Entry 2QEX (X-ray diffraction, 2.90 A resolution); this record covers chains 0 and Q of the 31 polymer chains in the assembly.

# Chain 0
Molecule: 23S ribosomal RNA
Organism: Haloarcula marismortui
Sequence (2772 nucleotides; numbered 1 to 2923; 151 numbers in that range are skipped by the numbering (no residue carries them; nothing is unmodelled there); the number before each row is that of its first residue):
     1 GUUGGCUACUAUGCCAGCUGGUGGAUUGCUCGGCUCAGGCGCUGAUGAAG
    51 GACGUGCCAAGCUGCGAUAAGCCAUGGGGAGCCGCACGGAGGCGAAGAAC
   101 CAUGGAUUUCCGAAUGAGAAUCUCU
   128 AACAAUUGCUUCGCGCAAUGAGGAACCCCGAGAACUGAAACAUCUCAGUA
   178 UCGGGAGGAACAGAAAACGCAAUGUGAUGUCGUUAGUAACCGCGAGUGAA
   228 CGCGAUACAGCCCAAACCGAAGCCCUCACGGGCAAUGUGGUGUCAGGGCU
   278 ACCUCUCAUCAGCCGACCGUCUCGACGAAGUCUCUUGGAACAGAGCGUGA
   328 UACAGGGUGACAACCCCGUACUCGAGACCAGUACGACGUGCGGUAGUGCC
   378 AGAGUAGCGGGGGUUGGAUAUCCCUCGCGAAUAACGCAGGCAUCGACUGC
   428 GAAGGCUAAACACAACCUGAGACCGAUAGUGAACAAGUAGUGUGAACGAA
   478 CGCUGCAAAGUACCCUCAGAAGGGAGGCGAAAUAGAGCAUGAAAUCAGUU
   528 GGCGAUCGAGCGACAGGGCAUACAAGGUCCCUCGACGAAUGACCGACGCG
   578 CGAGCGUCCAGUAAGACUCACGGGAAGCCGAUGUUCUGUCGUACGUUUUG
   628 AAAAACGAGCCAGGGAGUGUGUCUGCAUGGCAAGUCUAACCGGAGUAUCC
   678 GGGGAGGCACAGGGAAACCGACAUGGCCGCAGGGCUU
   716 GCCCGAGGGCCGCCGUCUUCAAGGGCGGGGAGCCAUGUGGACACGACCCG
   766 AAUCCGGACGAUCUACGCAUGGACAAGAUGAAGCGUGCCGAAAGGCACGU
   816 GGAAGUCUGUUAGAGUUGGUGUCCUACAAUACCCUCUCGUGAUCUAUGUG
   866 UAGGGGUGAAAGGCCCAUCGAGUCCGGCAACAGCUGGUUCCAAUCGAAAC
   916 AUGUCGAAGCAUGACCUCCGCCGAGGUAGUCUGUGAGGUAGAGCGACCGA
   966 UUGGU
   999 CCUGUCAAACUCCAAACUUACAGACGCCGUUUGACGCGGGGAUUCCGGUG
  1049 CGCGGGGUAAGCCUGUGUACCAGGAGGGGAACAACCCAGAGAUAGGUUAA
  1099 GGUCCCCAAGUGUGGAUUAAGUGUAAUCCUCUGAAGGUGGUCUCGAGCCC
  1149 UAGACAGCCGGGAGGUGAGCUUAGAAGCAGCUACCCUCUAAGAAAAGCGU
  1199 AACAGCUUACCGGCCGAGGUUUGAGGCGCCCAAAAUGAUCGGGACUCAAA
  1249 UCCACCACCGAGACCUGUCCGUACCACUCAUACUGGUAAUCGAGUAGAUU
  1299 GGCGCUCUAAUUGGAUGGAAGUAGGGGUGAAAACUCCUAUGGACCGAUUA
  1349 GUGACGAAAAUCCUGGCCAUAGUAGCAGCGAUAGUCGGGUGAGAACCCCG
  1399 ACGGCCUAAUGGAUAAGGGUUCCUCAGCACUGCUGAUCAGCUGAGGGUUA
  1449 GCCGGUCCUAAGUCAUACCGCAACUCGACUAUGACGAAAUGGGAAACGGG
  1499 UUAAUAUUCCCGUGCCACUAUGCAGUGAAAGUUGACGCCCUGGGGUCGAU
  1549 CACGCUGGGCA
  1561 UCGCCCAGUCGAACCGUCCAACUCCGUGGAAGCCGUAAUGGCAGGAAGCG
  1611 GACGAACGGCGGCAUAGGGAAACGUGAUUCAACCUGGGGCCCAUGAAAAG
  1661 ACGAGCAUAGUGUCCGUACCGAGAACCGACACAGGUGUCCAUGGCGGCGA
  1711 AAGCCAAGGCCUGUCGGGAGCAACCAACGUUAGGGAAUUCGGCAAGUUAG
  1761 UCCCGUACCUUCGGAAGAAGGGAUGCCUGCUCCGGAACGGAGCAGGUCGC
  1811 AGUGACUCGGAAGCUCGGACUGUCUAGUAACAACAUAGGUGACCGCAAAU
  1861 CCGCAAGGACUCGUACGGUCACUGAAUCCUGCCCAGUGCAGGUAUCUGAA
  1911 CACCUCGUACAAGAGGACGAAGGACCUGUCAACGGCGGGGG
  1964 UCUUAAGGUAGCGUAGUACCUUGCCGCAUCAGUAGCGGCUUGCAUGAAUG
  2014 GAUUAACCAGAGCUUCACUGUCCCAACGUUGGGCCCGGUGAACUGUACAU
  2064 UCCAGUGCGGAGUCUGGAGACACCCAGGGGGAAGCGAAGACCCUAUGGAG
  2114 CUUUACUGCAGGCUGUCGCUGAG
  2237 GACUCUCACUCCGGGAGGAGGACACCGAUAGCCGGGCAGUUUGACUGGGG
  2287 CGGUACGCGCUCGAAAAGAUAUCGAGCGCGCCCUAUGGCUAUCUCAGCCG
  2337 GG
  2344 GACCCGGCGAAGAGUGCAAGAGCAAAAGAUAGCUUGACAGUGUUCUUCCC
  2394 AACGAGGAACGCUGACGCGAAAGCGUGGUCUAGCGAACCAAUUAGCCUGC
  2444 UUGAUGCGGGCAAUUGAUGACAGAAAAGCUACCCUAGGGAUAACAGAGUC
  2494 GUCACUCGCAAGAGCACAUAUCGACCGAGUGGCUUGCUACCUCGAUGUCG
  2544 GUUCCCUCCAUCCUGCCCGUGCAGAAGCGGGCAAGGGUGAGGUUGUUCGC
  2594 CUAUUAAAGGAGGUCGUGAGCUGGGUUUAGACCGUCGUGAGACAGGUCGG
  2644 CUGCUAUCUACUGGGUGUGUA
  2667 GGUGUCUGACAAGAACGACCGUAUAGUACGAGAGGAACUACGGUUGGUGG
  2717 CCACUGGUGUACCGGUUGUUCGAGAGAGCACGUGCCGGGUAGCCACGCCA
  2767 CACGGGGUAAGAGCUGAACGCAUCUAAGCUCGAAACCCACUUGGAAAAGA
  2817 GACACCGCCGAGGUCCCGCGUACAAGACGCGGUCGAUAGACUCGGGGUGU
  2867 GCGCGUCGAGGUAACGAGACGUUAAGCCCACGAGCACUAACAGACCAAAG
  2917 CCAUCAU
Disordered / not traced: 1-9, 2915-2923
Modified / non-standard residues: 1MA (6-hydro-1-methyladenosine-5'-monophosphate) at position 628, OMU (o2'-methyluridine 5'-monophosphate) at position 2587, OMG (o2'-methylguanosine-5'-monophosphate) at position 2588, UR3 (3-methyluridine-5'-monophoshate) at position 2619, PSU (pseudouridine-5'-monophosphate) at position 2621
Metal / ion sites: Mg2+ site 1 near G28 (its only coordinating residue here); Na+ site 1: C40, G41, C443; Na+ site 2: G56, G61; Na+ site 3: G66, U107, U108; Mg2+ site 2 near U115 (its only coordinating residue here); Na+ site 4: C130, U146, G147; Na+ site 5 near C141 (its only coordinating residue here); Mg2+ site 3: C162, U2276; K+ site 1: C162, U163, U172; Mg2+ site 4: A165, A167, C168; Na+ site 6: A165, A166, A167; Mg2+ site 5: A166, G219; 64 more Na+ sites not listed; 88 more Mg2+ sites not listed; 1 more K+ sites not listed
Residues lining bound ligands: negamycin: U22, G24, U510, A511, C515, A516, U517, G518, U1338, G1339

# Chain Q
Protein: 50S ribosomal protein L21e
Organism: Haloarcula marismortui
UniProt: P12734 (RL21_HALMA); residues 0-95 here correspond to UniProt positions 1-96 (UniProt number = residue number + 1)
Chain sequence (96 residues; row label = number of the first residue in the row; numbering starts at 0):
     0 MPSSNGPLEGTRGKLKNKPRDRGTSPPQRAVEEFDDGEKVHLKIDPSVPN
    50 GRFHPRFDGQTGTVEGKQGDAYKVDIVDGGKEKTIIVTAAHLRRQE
Disordered / not traced: 0
Metal / ion sites: Na+: Asp20, Gly22

# Interface between chain 0 and chain Q
Pairs across the interface (108):
  G948(0) - Gln94(Q)  base contact
  G948(0) - Glu95(Q)  sugar contact
  U949(0) - His40(Q)  hydrogen bond to the base
  U949(0) - Gln94(Q)  hydrogen bond to the base
  U949(0) - Glu95(Q)  hydrogen bond to the sugar
  G950(0) - His40(Q)  hydrogen bond to the sugar
  G950(0) - Gly58(Q)  hydrogen bond to the base
  A951(0) - Lys42(Q)  phosphate contact
  A951(0) - Gly58(Q)  sugar contact
  G952(0) - Lys42(Q)  phosphate contact
  G953(0) - Gly12(Q)  phosphate contact
  G953(0) - Lys13(Q)  hydrogen bond to the phosphate
  G953(0) - Lys17(Q)  base contact
  A1007(0) - Arg11(Q)  phosphate contact
  C1008(0) - Arg11(Q)  salt bridge to the phosphate
  U1009(0) - Lys15(Q)  salt bridge to the phosphate
  C1010(0) - Pro18(Q)  phosphate contact
  A1018(0) - Gly58(Q)  sugar contact
  A1018(0) - Gln59(Q)  hydrogen bond to the sugar
  A1018(0) - Thr60(Q)  hydrogen bond to the base
  C1019(0) - Lys38(Q)  hydrogen bond to the phosphate
  C1019(0) - Thr60(Q)  sugar contact
  C1019(0) - Gln94(Q)  hydrogen bond to the base
  A1020(0) - Lys38(Q)  salt bridge to the phosphate
  G2295(0) - Ser3(Q)  phosphate contact
  G2295(0) - Asn4(Q)  hydrogen bond to the phosphate
  G2295(0) - Gly5(Q)  hydrogen bond to the phosphate
  C2296(0) - Ser2(Q)  hydrogen bond to the base
  C2296(0) - Ser3(Q)  hydrogen bond to the phosphate
  C2296(0) - Asn4(Q)  phosphate contact
  C2296(0) - Gly5(Q)  hydrogen bond to the phosphate
  C2296(0) - Pro6(Q)  phosphate contact
  C2296(0) - Leu7(Q)  hydrogen bond to the phosphate
  C2296(0) - Glu8(Q)  hydrogen bond to the phosphate
  U2297(0) - Ser2(Q)  hydrogen bond to the base
  U2297(0) - Leu7(Q)  phosphate contact
  U2297(0) - Glu8(Q)  phosphate contact
  U2297(0) - Gly9(Q)  hydrogen bond to the phosphate
  U2297(0) - Thr10(Q)  phosphate contact
  U2297(0) - Arg11(Q)  hydrogen bond to the phosphate
  C2298(0) - Ser2(Q)  hydrogen bond to the base
  C2298(0) - Arg11(Q)  salt bridge to the phosphate
  G2299(0) - Pro1(Q)  base contact
  A2300(0) - Pro1(Q)  base contact
  G2304(0) - Lys13(Q)  salt bridge to the phosphate
  G2304(0) - Arg55(Q)  phosphate contact
  A2305(0) - Arg55(Q)  salt bridge to the phosphate
  U2306(0) - Pro1(Q)  phosphate contact
  A2307(0) - Pro1(Q)  phosphate contact
  A2353(0) - Arg21(Q)  hydrogen bond to the base
  A2354(0) - Arg21(Q)  salt bridge to the phosphate
  G2363(0) - Leu7(Q)  base contact
  G2363(0) - Arg11(Q)  hydrogen bond to the phosphate
  A2364(0) - Arg11(Q)  salt bridge to the phosphate
  A2364(0) - Leu14(Q)  hydrogen bond to the sugar
  A2364(0) - Lys15(Q)  salt bridge to the phosphate
  G2365(0) - Lys15(Q)  phosphate contact
  G2365(0) - Asn16(Q)  hydrogen bond to the phosphate
  G2365(0) - Pro45(Q)  sugar contact
  G2365(0) - Ser46(Q)  phosphate contact
  C2366(0) - Asn16(Q)  phosphate contact
  C2366(0) - Arg21(Q)  phosphate contact
  C2366(0) - Gly22(Q)  hydrogen bond to the phosphate
  C2366(0) - Thr23(Q)  phosphate contact
  C2366(0) - Ser46(Q)  hydrogen bond to the phosphate
  A2367(0) - Gly22(Q)  phosphate contact
  A2367(0) - Thr23(Q)  hydrogen bond to the phosphate
  A2370(0) - Ser46(Q)  hydrogen bond to the base
  A2370(0) - Pro48(Q)  base contact
  G2385(0) - Gln67(Q)  base contact
  U2386(0) - Gln67(Q)  hydrogen bond to the base
  U2387(0) - Thr83(Q)  hydrogen bond to the sugar
  C2388(0) - His53(Q)  sugar contact
  C2388(0) - Phe56(Q)  phosphate contact
  C2388(0) - Lys82(Q)  phosphate contact
  C2388(0) - Thr83(Q)  hydrogen bond to the phosphate
  U2389(0) - His53(Q)  sugar contact
  U2389(0) - Arg55(Q)  phosphate contact
  U2389(0) - Phe56(Q)  phosphate contact
  U2389(0) - Lys82(Q)  salt bridge to the phosphate
  U2390(0) - Arg55(Q)  salt bridge to the phosphate
  C2391(0) - Asn4(Q)  phosphate contact
  C2392(0) - Arg55(Q)  sugar contact
  C2392(0) - Asp77(Q)  hydrogen bond to the sugar
  C2392(0) - Lys82(Q)  phosphate contact
  C2393(0) - Asp77(Q)  sugar contact
  C2393(0) - Gly78(Q)  sugar contact
  C2393(0) - Gly79(Q)  hydrogen bond to the phosphate
  C2393(0) - Lys80(Q)  phosphate contact
  C2393(0) - Lys82(Q)  salt bridge to the phosphate
  A2394(0) - Gly79(Q)  phosphate contact
  A2394(0) - Lys80(Q)  hydrogen bond to the phosphate
  A2395(0) - Lys80(Q)  salt bridge to the phosphate
  A2402(0) - Gly50(Q)  phosphate contact
  A2402(0) - Arg51(Q)  hydrogen bond to the sugar
  C2403(0) - Asn49(Q)  phosphate contact
  C2403(0) - Gly50(Q)  hydrogen bond to the phosphate
  C2403(0) - Gln67(Q)  hydrogen bond to the sugar
  C2403(0) - Ala70(Q)  phosphate contact
  C2403(0) - Ile85(Q)  sugar contact
  G2404(0) - Gln67(Q)  phosphate contact
  G2404(0) - Gly68(Q)  phosphate contact
  G2404(0) - Asp69(Q)  hydrogen bond to the phosphate
  G2404(0) - Ala70(Q)  phosphate contact
  C2423(0) - Leu7(Q)  base contact
  U2424(0) - Gly5(Q)  sugar contact
  U2424(0) - Pro6(Q)  sugar contact
  U2424(0) - Leu7(Q)  sugar contact
Interface residues without a listed pair, chain 0 (51 interface residues in all): A2303, G2310, U2422, A2425
Interface residues without a listed pair, chain Q (52 interface residues in all): Asp57, Ile84, Arg93

# In short
The interface between chain 0 and chain Q involves 51 residues on one side and 52 on the other; the contacts
include 39 hydrogen bonds and 13 salt bridges. Among the polar pairs are U949(0)-His40(Q), U949(0)-Gln94(Q)
and G950(0)-Gly58(Q). Bound to chain 0: negamycin.
Here chain 0 is 23S ribosomal RNA and chain Q is 50S ribosomal protein L21e, both from Haloarcula marismortui.
Entry 2QEX (Negamycin Binds to the Wall of the Nascent Chain Exit Tunnel of the 50S Ribosomal Subunit) was
determined by X-ray diffraction.
